PDB entry 4NYI | X-ray diffraction, 2.96 A resolution | chains Q and S of the 3 polymer chains in the assembly

Chain Q:
Molecule: GTPase HRas
Organism: Homo sapiens
Reference sequence: P01112 (RASH_HUMAN); numbering as in UniProt (aligned over 1-166)
Chain sequence (167 residues; numbered 0 to 166; the number before each row is that of its first residue; numbering starts at 0):
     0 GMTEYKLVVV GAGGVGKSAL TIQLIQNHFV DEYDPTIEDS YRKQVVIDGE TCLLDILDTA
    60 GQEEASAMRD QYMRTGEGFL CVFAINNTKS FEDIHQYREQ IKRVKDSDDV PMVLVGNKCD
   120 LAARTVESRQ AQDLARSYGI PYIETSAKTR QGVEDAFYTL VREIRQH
Differences from the reference sequence: expression tag (0); engineered mutation Ala64 (Tyr in P01112)
Metal / ion sites: Mg2+: Ser17, Thr35 (together with GMP-PNP)
Residues lining bound ligands: GMP-PNP (GNP; phosphoaminophosphonic acid-guanylate ester): Ala11, Gly12, Gly13, Val14, Gly15, Lys16, Ser17, Ala18, Phe28, Val29, Asp30, Glu31, Tyr32, Asp33, Pro34, Thr35, Thr58, Ala59, Gly60, Gln61, Asn116, Lys117, Asp119, Leu120, Ser145, Ala146, Lys147
UniProt features mapped onto this chain:
  - region: His166 (Hypervariable region)
  - motif: Tyr32 to Tyr40 (Effector region)
  - binding site (GTP): Gly13 to Ala18, Val29 to Thr35, Ala59, Gly60, Asn116 to Asp119, Ser145 to Lys147
  - modified residue: Met1 (N-acetylmethionine), Thr2 (N-acetylthreonine), Cys118 (S-nitrosocysteine)
  - glycosylation: Thr35 (Microbial infection: O-linked (Glc) threonine)

Chain S:
Molecule: Son of sevenless homolog 1
Organism: Homo sapiens
Reference sequence: Q07889 (SOS1_HUMAN); residue numbers follow UniProt; this construct covers 566-1046
Chain sequence (481 residues; numbered 566 to 1046; the number before each row is that of its first residue):
   566 QMRLPSADVY RFAEPDSEEN IIFEENMQPK AGIPIIKAGT VIKLIERLTY HMYADPNFVR
   626 TFLTTYRSFC KPQELLSLII ERFEIPEPEP TEADRIAIEN GDQPLSAELK RFRKEYIQPV
   686 QLRVLNVCRH WVEHHFYDFE RDAYLLQRME EFIGTVRGKA MKKWVESITK IIQRKKIARD
   746 NGPGHNITFQ SSPPTVEWHI SRPGHIETFD LLTLHPIEIA RQLTLLESDL YRAVQPSELV
   806 GSVWTKEDKE INSPNLLKMI RHTTNLTLWF EKCIVETENL EERVAVVSRI IEILQVFQEL
   866 NNFNGVLEVV SAMNSSPVYR LDHTFEQIPS RQKKILEEAH ELSEDHYKKY LAKLRSINPP
   926 CVPFFGIYLT NILKTEEGNP EVLKRHGKEL INFSKRRKVA EITGEIQQYQ NQPYCLRVES
   986 DIKRFFENLN PMGNSMEKEF TDYLFNKSLE IEPRNPKPLP RFPKKYSYPL KSPGVRPSNP
  1046 R
Unresolved in the structure: 593-595, 744-749
Residues lining bound ligands: 2PX (N-{1-[(5-methyl-1H-indol-3-yl)methyl]piperidin-4-yl}-L-tryptophanamide): Met878, Asn879, Val883, Tyr884, Asp887, Phe890, Lys898, Leu901, Glu902, His905
Reported in the primary citation:
  - binding site for 2PX: Met878, Asn879, Tyr884, Asp887, His905
  - mutagenesis - L687E/R688A, W729E: increased catalytic activity on compound 4
  - mutagenesis - L687E/R688A, W729E: decreased catalytic activity
  - disease-associated variants - P894R: increased catalytic activity (citing earlier work)
  - conformationally variable residues (side-chain flip): His905

Chain Q / chain S interface:
Contacting residue pairs (63; chain Q residue first):
  Gly0(Q) - Arg920(S)  hydrogen bond (backbone-side chain)
  Met1(Q) - Arg920(S)
  Ile24(Q) - Asn976(S)
  Gln25(Q) - Ile752(S)
  Gln25(Q) - Asn976(S)
  Asn26(Q) - Ile752(S)
  Asn26(Q) - Thr753(S)  hydrogen bond (backbone-backbone)
  Asn26(Q) - Phe754(S)
  His27(Q) - His750(S)
  His27(Q) - Asn751(S)  hydrogen bond (side chain-backbone)
  Phe28(Q) - Asn751(S)
  Glu31(Q) - Arg739(S)
  Asp33(Q) - Arg694(S)
  Asp33(Q) - Ser732(S)  hydrogen bond
  Asp33(Q) - Ile736(S)
  Asp33(Q) - Arg739(S)  salt bridge
  Pro34(Q) - Arg694(S)
  Pro34(Q) - Trp729(S)  hydrogen bond (backbone-side chain)
  Pro34(Q) - Ser732(S)
  Thr35(Q) - Trp729(S)  hydrogen bond (backbone-side chain)
  Ile36(Q) - Leu687(S)
  Ile36(Q) - Asn691(S)
  Ile36(Q) - Trp729(S)
  Glu37(Q) - Ala619(S)
  Glu37(Q) - Pro621(S)
  Glu37(Q) - Arg688(S)  salt bridge
  Glu37(Q) - Asn691(S)  hydrogen bond (backbone-side chain)
  Glu37(Q) - His695(S)
  Asp38(Q) - Arg694(S)  salt bridge
  Asp38(Q) - His695(S)  salt bridge
  Ser39(Q) - Pro621(S)
  Arg41(Q) - Gln973(S)
  Gln43(Q) - Leu919(S)  hydrogen bond (side chain-backbone)
  Gln43(Q) - Arg920(S)
  Gln43(Q) - Ser921(S)
  Gln43(Q) - Ile922(S)  hydrogen bond (side chain-backbone)
  Gln43(Q) - Pro924(S)
  Gln43(Q) - Gln973(S)  hydrogen bond (backbone-side chain)
  Gln43(Q) - Tyr974(S)  hydrogen bond
  Val44(Q) - Asn923(S)
  Val45(Q) - Ile922(S)
  Val45(Q) - Asn923(S)  hydrogen bond (backbone-side chain)
  Thr50(Q) - Arg920(S)
  Thr50(Q) - Ser921(S)  hydrogen bond (side chain-backbone)
  Leu56(Q) - Pro621(S)  hydrophobic
  Gln61(Q) - Lys728(S)  hydrogen bond
  Gln61(Q) - Trp729(S)
  Glu63(Q) - Ala725(S)
  Glu63(Q) - Lys728(S)  salt bridge
  Glu63(Q) - Trp729(S)
  Ala64(Q) - Leu687(S)  hydrophobic
  Ala66(Q) - Lys679(S)
  Met67(Q) - Leu687(S)  hydrophobic
  Met67(Q) - Arg688(S)
  Gln70(Q) - His616(S)
  Gln70(Q) - Met617(S)
  Gln70(Q) - Tyr618(S)  hydrogen bond (side chain-backbone)
  Gln70(Q) - Ala619(S)
  Gln70(Q) - Arg688(S)  hydrogen bond
  Thr74(Q) - Ala596(S)
  Arg149(Q) - Thr753(S)
  Arg149(Q) - Gln755(S)
  Glu153(Q) - Gln755(S)  hydrogen bond
Interface residues without a listed pair, chain Q (35 interface residues in all): Gln22, Lys42, Leu52, Lys147, Thr148
Interface residues without a listed pair, chain S (39 interface residues in all): Asp620, Gln683, Pro684, Leu690, Gln977, Pro978

In short:
Chain Q and chain S form an interface of 35 and 39 residues respectively, with 17 hydrogen bonds and 5 salt
bridges. Polar pairs include Asp33(Q)-Arg739(S), Glu37(Q)-Arg688(S) and Asp38(Q)-Arg694(S). From the paper: a
binding site for 2PX at Met878(S), Asn879(S) and Tyr884(S) among others; L687E/R688A and W729E of chain S
increase catalytic activity on compound 4.
Chain Q is GTPase HRas and chain S is Son of sevenless homolog 1, both from Homo sapiens; the structure,
Approach for Targeting Ras with Small Molecules that Activate SOS-Mediated Nucleotide Exchange, was determined
by X-ray diffraction together with 4NYJ and 4NYM from the same study.
